8AA2 - chains E and G of the 8 polymer chains in the assembly; structure by electron microscopy, 3.10 A resolution.

== Chain E ==
Name: Glycoside hydrolase family 32
Organism: Bacteroides thetaiotaomicron VPI-5482
Reference sequence: Q8A6W6 (Q8A6W6_BACTN); residues -19 to 503 here correspond to UniProt positions 1-523 (UniProt number = residue number + 20)
Sequence (523 residues; row label = number of the first residue in the row; numbers below 1 keep their minus sign (Met-19 is residue -19)):
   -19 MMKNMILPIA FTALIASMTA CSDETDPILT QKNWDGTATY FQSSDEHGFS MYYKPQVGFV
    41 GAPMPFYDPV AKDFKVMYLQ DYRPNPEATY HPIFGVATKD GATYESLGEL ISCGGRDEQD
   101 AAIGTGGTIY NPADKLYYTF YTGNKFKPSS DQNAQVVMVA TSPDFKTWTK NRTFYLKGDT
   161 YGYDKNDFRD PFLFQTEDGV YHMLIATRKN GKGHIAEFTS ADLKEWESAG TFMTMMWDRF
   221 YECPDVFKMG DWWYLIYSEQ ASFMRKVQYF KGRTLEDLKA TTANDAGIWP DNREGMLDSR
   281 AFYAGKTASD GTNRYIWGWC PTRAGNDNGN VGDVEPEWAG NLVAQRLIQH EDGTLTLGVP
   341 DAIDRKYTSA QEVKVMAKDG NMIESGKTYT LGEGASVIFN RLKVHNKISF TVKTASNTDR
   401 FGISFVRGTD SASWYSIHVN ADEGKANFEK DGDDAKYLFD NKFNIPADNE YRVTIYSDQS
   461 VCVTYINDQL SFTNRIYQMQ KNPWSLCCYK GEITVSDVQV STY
Unresolved in the structure: -19 to 6
Differences from the reference sequence: conflict Ala42 (Asp62 in Q8A6W6)
Ligand contacts:
  - beta-D-fructofuranose (FRU), molecule 1: Ala42, Leu59, Asp61, Asn65, Tyr70, His71, Ala102, Ile103, Gly104, Thr105, Asn124, Gln135, Asn166, Asp167, Arg169, Asp170, Glu222, Cys223, Gln240, Arg245, Tyr283, Ala284, Glu315, Trp318
  - beta-D-fructofuranose (FRU), molecule 2: Trp217, Asp218, Arg219, Phe243, Met244, Asp265, Glu274, Asn420, Glu423, Lys425, Asn427, Glu429, Tyr437, Asp440
Reported in the primary citation:
  - binding site for beta-D-fructofuranose: Tyr70, Trp217, Phe243, Trp318, Tyr437

== Chain G ==
Name: DUF4960 domain-containing protein
Organism: Bacteroides thetaiotaomicron VPI-5482
Reference sequence: Q8A6W5 (Q8A6W5_BACTN); residues -22 to 438 here correspond to UniProt positions 1-461 (UniProt number = residue number + 23)
Sequence (467 residues; each row starts with the number of its first residue; numbers below 1 keep their minus sign (Met-22 is residue -22)):
   -22 MKSIIKQLYT ILLVTVACLT VTGCSDDFKS GLRLDGDVWV NSIRLDEYAG TVDYQNKAIV
    38 VGVPYDYDIT RMVVTEMNLS EGAKASIAIG ETIDFSLPVS LTVKNGDVQM SYTITVKRDE
    98 AKILTFKLND TYVGKVDQLS KTISVVVPLT VDITQLKGTF TVTDGATVTP ASGSIQDFTN
   158 PVTYTATYRS AVTPYVVTVT QGNVIPTAFV GTASSVSLLT SPEEKAAAQW MMDNVSMSEY
   218 ISFKDVVDGK VDLGKYTAIW WHFHADNGDN PPLPDDAKAA AEKFKVYYQN GGNLLLTRYA
   278 TFYIANLGIA KDERVPNNSW GGNEDSPEIT SAPWSFLITG SESHPLFQDL RWKDGDKSTV
   338 YTCDAGYAIT NSTAQWHIGT DWGGYDDLNA WRNLTGGIDL AHGGDGAVVI AEFEPRSNSG
   398 RTLCIGSGCY DWYGKGVDAS ADYYHYNVEQ MTLNAINYLC KHHHHHH
Unresolved in the structure: -22 to 3, 439-444
Differences from the reference sequence: expression tag (439-444)
Ligand contacts: beta-D-fructofuranose (FRU): Asp246, Asn294, Asn295, Ser296, Trp297, Trp311, Asn348, Thr350, Gln352, His354, Trp359
Reported in the primary citation:
  - binding site for beta-D-fructofuranose: Trp297, Trp359
  - mutagenesis - W297A/W359A: abolished binding to FOS
  - binding site for beta-D-fructofuranose: Asn295, Thr350, Gln352 (by similarity / conservation)

== Chain E / chain G interface ==
Residue-residue contacts (12; chain E residue first):
  Gly95(E) with Ser77(G)
  Asp97(E) with Pro75(G)
  Glu98(E) with Pro75(G); Ser77(G), hydrogen bond (side chain-backbone)
  Gln99(E) with Leu74(G)
  Lys125(E) with Leu74(G)
  Arg152(E) with Ile70(G); Asp71(G), hydrogen bond (backbone-backbone); Val76(G)
  Thr153(E) with Arg48(G), hydrogen bond (backbone-side chain); Thr69(G)
  Tyr155(E) with Asp71(G)
Other interface residues (no listed pair), chain E (9 interface residues in all): Gln132

== In short ==
9 residues of chain E and 8 residues of chain G are in contact, with 3 hydrogen bonds. Among the polar pairs
are Glu98(E)-Ser77(G), Thr153(E)-Arg48(G) and Arg152(E)-Asp71(G). The paper reports a binding site for
beta-D-fructofuranose at Tyr70(E), Trp217(E) and Trp297(G) among others; W297A/W359A of chain G abolish
binding to FOS.
Here chain E is Glycoside hydrolase family 32 and chain G is DUF4960 domain-containing protein, both from
Bacteroides thetaiotaomicron VPI-5482. Entry 8AA2 (Inactive levan utilisation machinery (utilisome) in the
presence of levan fructo-oligosaccharides DP 15-25) was determined by electron microscopy together with 8A9Y,
8AA0, 8AA1 and 8AA3 from the same study.
